Entry 8C8R (electron microscopy, 3.50 A resolution); this record covers chains E and F of the 6 polymer chains in the assembly.

Chain E (and F):
Protein: Cell surface protein
From: Nitrosopumilus maritimus SCM1
Notes: chain F of this document is another copy of the same molecule, construct and numbering; everything in this record applies to it too
Reference sequence: A9A4Y9 (A9A4Y9_NITMS); residues 1-1734 here = UniProt positions 1-1734
Sequence (1734 residues; numbered 1 to 1734; the number before each row is that of its first residue):
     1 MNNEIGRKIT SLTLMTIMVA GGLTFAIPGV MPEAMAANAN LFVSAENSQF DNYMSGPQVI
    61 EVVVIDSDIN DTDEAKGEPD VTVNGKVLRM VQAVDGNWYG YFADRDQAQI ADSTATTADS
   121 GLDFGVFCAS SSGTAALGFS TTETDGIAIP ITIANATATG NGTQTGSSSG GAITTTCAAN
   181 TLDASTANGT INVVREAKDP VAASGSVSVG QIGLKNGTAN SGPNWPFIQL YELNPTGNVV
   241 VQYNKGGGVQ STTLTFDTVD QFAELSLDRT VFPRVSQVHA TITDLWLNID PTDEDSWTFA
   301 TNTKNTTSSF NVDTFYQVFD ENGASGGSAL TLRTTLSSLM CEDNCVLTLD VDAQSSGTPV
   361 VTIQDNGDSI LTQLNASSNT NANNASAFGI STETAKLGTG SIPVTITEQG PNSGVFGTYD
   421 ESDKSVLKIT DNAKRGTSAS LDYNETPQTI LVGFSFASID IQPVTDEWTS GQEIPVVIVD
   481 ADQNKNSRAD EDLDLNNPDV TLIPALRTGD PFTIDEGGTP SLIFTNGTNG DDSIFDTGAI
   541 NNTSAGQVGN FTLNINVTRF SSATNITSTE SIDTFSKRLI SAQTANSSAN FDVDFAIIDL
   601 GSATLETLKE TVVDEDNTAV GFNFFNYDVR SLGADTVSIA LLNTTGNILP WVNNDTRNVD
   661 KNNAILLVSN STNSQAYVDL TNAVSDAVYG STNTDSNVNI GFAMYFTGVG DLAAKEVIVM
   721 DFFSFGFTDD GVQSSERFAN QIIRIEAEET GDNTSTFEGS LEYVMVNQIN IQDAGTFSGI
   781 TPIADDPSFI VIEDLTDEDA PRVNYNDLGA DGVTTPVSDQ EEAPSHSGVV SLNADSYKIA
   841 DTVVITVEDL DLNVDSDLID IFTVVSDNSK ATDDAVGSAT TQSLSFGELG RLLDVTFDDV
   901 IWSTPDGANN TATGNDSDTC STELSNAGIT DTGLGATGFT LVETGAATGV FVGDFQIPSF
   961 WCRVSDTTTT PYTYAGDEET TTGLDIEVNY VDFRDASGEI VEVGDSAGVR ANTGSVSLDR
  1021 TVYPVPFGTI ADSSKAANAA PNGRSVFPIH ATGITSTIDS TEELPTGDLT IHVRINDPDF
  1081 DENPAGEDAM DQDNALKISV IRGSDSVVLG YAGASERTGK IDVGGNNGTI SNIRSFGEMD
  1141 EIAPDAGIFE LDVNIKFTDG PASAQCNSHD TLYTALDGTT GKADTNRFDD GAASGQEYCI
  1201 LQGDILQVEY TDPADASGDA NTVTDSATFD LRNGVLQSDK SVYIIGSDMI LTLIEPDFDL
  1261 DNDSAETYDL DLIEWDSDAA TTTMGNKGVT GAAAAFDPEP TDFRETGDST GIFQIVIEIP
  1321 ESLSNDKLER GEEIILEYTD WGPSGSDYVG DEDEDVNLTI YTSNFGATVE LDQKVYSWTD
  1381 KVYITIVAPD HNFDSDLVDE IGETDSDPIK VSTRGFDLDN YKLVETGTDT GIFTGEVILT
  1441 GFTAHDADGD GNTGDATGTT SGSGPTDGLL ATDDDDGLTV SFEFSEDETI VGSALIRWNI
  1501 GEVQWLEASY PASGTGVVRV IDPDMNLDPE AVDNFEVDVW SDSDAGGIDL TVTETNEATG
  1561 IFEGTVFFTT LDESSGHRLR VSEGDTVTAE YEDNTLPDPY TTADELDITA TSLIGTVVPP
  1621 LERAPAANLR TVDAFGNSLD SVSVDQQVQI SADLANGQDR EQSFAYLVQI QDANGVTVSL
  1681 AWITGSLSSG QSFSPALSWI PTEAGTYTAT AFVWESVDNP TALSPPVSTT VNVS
Disordered / not traced: 1-36, 1499-1734
Disulfide bonds: Cys128-Cys177, Cys341-Cys345, Cys920-Cys962, Cys1166-Cys1199

Interface between chain E and chain F:
Contacting residue pairs (105):
  Ile69(E) - Asn70(F)
  Glu74(E) - Asp73(F)
  Glu74(E) - Glu74(F)
  Ala75(E) - Asp71(F)
  Ala75(E) - Thr72(F)  hydrogen bond (backbone-backbone)
  Ala75(E) - Asp73(F)  hydrogen bond (backbone-side chain)
  Lys76(E) - Asn70(F)  hydrogen bond
  Lys76(E) - Asp71(F)  salt bridge
  Gly77(E) - Asn70(F)  hydrogen bond (backbone-backbone)
  Gly77(E) - Asp95(F)
  Gly77(E) - Gly96(F)
  Glu78(E) - Val94(F)
  Glu78(E) - Asp95(F)  hydrogen bond (backbone-backbone)
  Asp80(E) - Asn97(F)
  Gly85(E) - Pro411(F)
  Lys86(E) - Glu294(F)  salt bridge
  Arg89(E) - Val94(F)
  Thr142(E) - Glu196(F)
  Glu143(E) - Glu196(F)
  Glu143(E) - Thr292(F)
  Glu143(E) - Asp293(F)
  Glu143(E) - Glu294(F)
  Asp145(E) - Asn322(F)
  Ser206(E) - Asp73(F)
  Glu232(E) - Glu421(F)
  Leu233(E) - Glu421(F)
  Asn234(E) - Glu421(F)  hydrogen bond (side chain-backbone)
  Pro235(E) - Glu421(F)
  Thr236(E) - Arg488(F)  hydrogen bond (side chain-backbone)
  Thr236(E) - Ala489(F)  hydrogen bond (side chain-backbone)
  Thr236(E) - Asp490(F)
  Asn244(E) - Ile65(F)
  Lys245(E) - Ile65(F)
  Gly246(E) - Ala39(F)
  Gly246(E) - Ile65(F)
  Gly247(E) - Ala39(F)  hydrogen bond (backbone-backbone)
  Asp257(E) - Asp490(F)
  Arg333(E) - Thr672(F)  hydrogen bond
  Arg333(E) - Asn673(F)  hydrogen bond
  Gln354(E) - Ile861(F)
  Arg435(E) - Thr937(F)  hydrogen bond (side chain-backbone)
  Arg435(E) - Gly938(F)  hydrogen bond (side chain-backbone)
  Arg435(E) - Phe939(F)
  Gly436(E) - Ile861(F)
  Gly436(E) - Thr940(F)
  Pro447(E) - Asp857(F)
  Pro447(E) - Leu858(F)  hydrophobic
  Thr449(E) - Leu858(F)
  Thr449(E) - Ile859(F)
  Val732(E) - Thr1267(F)
  Gln733(E) - Pro1065(F)
  Asp797(E) - Arg1074(F)  salt bridge
  Asp797(E) - Ile1142(F)
  Glu798(E) - Arg1074(F)  salt bridge
  Glu798(E) - Ile1142(F)
  Glu798(E) - Glu1150(F)
  Glu798(E) - Asp1263(F)
  Arg802(E) - Glu1087(F)  salt bridge
  Arg802(E) - Glu1141(F)  hydrogen bond (side chain-backbone)
  Arg802(E) - Ile1142(F)  hydrogen bond (side chain-backbone)
  Asn804(E) - Glu1087(F)
  Asp811(E) - Thr842(F)
  Asp811(E) - Asp954(F)
  Asp811(E) - Gln956(F)
  Val813(E) - Gln956(F)
  Thr815(E) - Asn1083(F)  hydrogen bond
  Pro816(E) - Asn1083(F)
  Pro816(E) - Gly1086(F)
  Pro816(E) - Glu1087(F)
  Val817(E) - Ala1085(F)
  Val817(E) - Gly1086(F)
  Ser818(E) - Ala1085(F)  hydrogen bond (backbone-backbone)
  Ser818(E) - Gly1086(F)
  Ser818(E) - Glu1087(F)
  Ser818(E) - Pro1144(F)
  Gln820(E) - Ile1142(F)
  Gln820(E) - Ala1143(F)
  Gln820(E) - Pro1144(F)
  Ser885(E) - Thr1301(F)
  Ser885(E) - Asp1302(F)  hydrogen bond
  Phe886(E) - Thr1301(F)
  Asp898(E) - Leu1397(F)
  Gly983(E) - Leu1397(F)
  Gly983(E) - Val1398(F)
  Leu984(E) - Leu1397(F)  hydrophobic
  Asp985(E) - Asp1394(F)
  Asp985(E) - Asp1396(F)
  Asp985(E) - Leu1397(F)
  Glu987(E) - Asp1394(F)
  Glu999(E) - Ala1265(F)
  Glu999(E) - Arg1304(F)  salt bridge
  Ile1000(E) - Arg1304(F)  hydrogen bond (backbone-side chain)
  Val1001(E) - Arg1304(F)
  Glu1002(E) - Glu1299(F)
  Ser1006(E) - Asp1396(F)  hydrogen bond
  Ala1007(E) - Asp1396(F)
  Gly1008(E) - Asp1396(F)
  Ser1104(E) - Asp1448(F)  hydrogen bond
  Ser1104(E) - Gly1454(F)
  Ser1104(E) - Asp1455(F)  hydrogen bond
  Ser1217(E) - Val1424(F)
  Asp1219(E) - Lys1422(F)  salt bridge
  Asp1219(E) - Pro1465(F)
  Ala1220(E) - Thr1466(F)  hydrogen bond (backbone-side chain)
  Asn1221(E) - Thr1466(F)
Also at the interface, not in a pair above, chain E (78 interface residues in all): Asn84, Gly237, Glu342, Asp343, Thr437, Ser438, Ser440, Thr446, Gln448, Leu451, Phe456, Arg507, Ala810, Asp819, Asp899, Asp995
Also at the interface, not in a pair above, chain F (76 interface residues in all): Asn40, Phe42, Tyr99, Gly410, Asp420, Asp423, Glu748, Asp752, Asp785, Val942, Asp1140, Pro1300, Glu1436

Overview:
78 residues of chain E face 76 of chain F across their interface, with 23 hydrogen bonds and 7 salt bridges.
Among the polar pairs are Lys76(E)-Asp71(F), Lys86(E)-Glu294(F) and Asp797(E)-Arg1074(F).
Chain E and chain F are both Cell surface protein (Nitrosopumilus maritimus SCM1); the structure, In situ
structure of the Nitrosopumilus maritimus S-layer - Composite map between C2 and C6, was determined by
electron microscopy together with 8C8O, 8C8K, 8C8L, 8C8M and 8C8N from the same study.
